PDB entry 5V8L | electron microscopy, 4.30 A resolution (low resolution: residue-level contacts below are approximate; hydrogen-bond / salt-bridge calls are withheld) | chains D and J of the 14 polymer chains in the assembly

== Chain D ==
Name: gp120
Source organism: Human immunodeficiency virus 1
UniProtKB: Q2N0S6 (Q2N0S6_9HIV1); the construct lacks a stretch of the UniProt sequence and is renumbered around it, so the offset changes along the chain: 31-141 = UniProt 30-140; 150-185 = UniProt 141-176; 189-309 = UniProt 188-308; 312-321 = UniProt 309-318; 2 more segments
Sequence (481 residues; numbered 31 to 513 plus 12 insertion-coded residues; 14 numbers in that range are skipped by the numbering (no residue carries them; nothing is unmodelled there); the number before each row is that of its first residue; a row labelled like 185A-185K holds insertion residues (185A, then the next letters in order)):
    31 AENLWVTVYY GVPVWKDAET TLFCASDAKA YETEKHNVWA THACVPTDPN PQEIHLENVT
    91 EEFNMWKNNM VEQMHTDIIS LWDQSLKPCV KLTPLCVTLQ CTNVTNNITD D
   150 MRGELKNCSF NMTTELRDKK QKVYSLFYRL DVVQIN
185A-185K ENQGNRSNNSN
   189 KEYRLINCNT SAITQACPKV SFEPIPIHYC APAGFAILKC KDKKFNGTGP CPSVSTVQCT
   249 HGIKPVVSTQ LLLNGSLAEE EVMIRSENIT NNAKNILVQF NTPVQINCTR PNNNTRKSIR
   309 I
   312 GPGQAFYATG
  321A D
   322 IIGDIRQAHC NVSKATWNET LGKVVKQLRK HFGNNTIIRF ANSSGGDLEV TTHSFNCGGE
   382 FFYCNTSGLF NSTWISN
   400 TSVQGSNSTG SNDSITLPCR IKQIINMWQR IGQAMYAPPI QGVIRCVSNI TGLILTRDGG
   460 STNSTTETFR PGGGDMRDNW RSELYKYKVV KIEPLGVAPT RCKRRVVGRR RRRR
Disordered / not traced: 31, 185B-185K, 400-410, 507-513
Construct notes: conflict Asn332 (Thr330 in Q2N0S6), Cys501 (Ala498 in Q2N0S6); expression tag (509-513)
Cystine bridges: Cys54-Cys74, Cys119-Cys205, Cys126-Cys196, Cys131-Cys157, Cys218-Cys247, Cys228-Cys239, Cys296-Cys331, Cys378-Cys445, Cys385-Cys418
Covalently attached groups: N-acetylglucosamine (NAG) linked to Asn88, Asn133, Asn156, Asn197, Asn234, Asn295, Asn301, Asn332, Asn339, Asn355, Asn363, Asn386, Asn392, Asn448; glycan linked to Asn160, Asn262, Asn276
What the authors report for this chain:
  - post-translational modification sites: Asn156, Asn160
  - binding site for N-acetylglucosamine: Lys171, Tyr173
  - mutagenesis - N156D: abolished binding to PGT145 Fab
  - mutagenesis - N156D, N156K: abolished binding to PGT145 antibody, heavy chain (chain J)
  - mutagenesis - N156D, M161A: decreased stability
  - mutagenesis - N160A, N160K, M161A, T162A, L165A, D167A: decreased binding to PGT145 antibody, heavy chain (chain J)

== Chain J ==
Name: PGT145 antibody, heavy chain
Source organism: Homo sapiens
Notes: fragment: Fab; antibody fragment or engineered binder
Sequence (267 residues; row label = number of the first residue in the row; note: 2 numbers in that range are skipped by the numbering (no residue carries them; nothing is unmodelled there); a row labelled like 52A-52C holds insertion residues (52A, then the next letters in order); numbers below 1 keep their minus sign (Gln-22 is residue -22)):
   -22 QASTMDWIWR ILFLVAAATS AHSQVQLVQS GAEVKKPGSS VKVSCKASGN SFSNHDVHWV
    38 RQATGQGLEW MGWMS
52A-52C HEG
    53 DKTGLAQKFQ GRV
    68 TITRDSGAST VYMEL
82A-82C RGL
    83 TADDTAIYYC LTGSKHRL
100A-100R RDYFLYNEYGPNYEEWGD
   101 YLATLDVWGH GTAVTVSSAS TKGPSVFPLA PSSKSTSGGT AALGCLVKDY FPEPVTVSWN
   161 SGALTSGVHT FPAVLQSSGL YSLSSVVTVP SSSLGTQTYI CNVNHKPSNT KVDKKVEPKS
   221 CD
Disordered / not traced: -22 to 0, 119-222
Cystine bridges: Cys22-Cys92
What the authors report for this chain:
  - binding site for alpha-D-mannopyranose: His52A
  - contacts within the chain: Asp33-Lys97 (salt bridge), His52A-Glu52B, Glu52B-Lys97 (salt bridge), Asp53-Arg99, Arg99-Asp100R, Arg100A-Tyr100F, Asp100B-Tyr101, Tyr100M-Glu100O, Arg100A-Trp100P
  - binding site for N-acetylglucosamine: Tyr100C
  - post-translational modification sites: Tyr100F, Tyr100I (citing earlier work)

== Interface between chain D and chain J ==
Pairs across the interface - 12 pairs, chain D then chain J:
  Lys121(D) with Tyr100I(J)
  Asn160(D) with Tyr100F(J)
  Thr162(D) with Tyr100F(J)
  Arg166(D) with Leu100E(J); Tyr100F(J); Asn100G(J); Glu100H(J)
  Asp167(D) with Phe100D(J); Leu100E(J)
  Lys168(D) with Phe100D(J)
  Lys169(D) with Phe100D(J); Tyr100F(J)
Also at the interface, not in a pair above, chain J (8 interface residues in all): Arg100A, Tyr100C
Interface features reported in the paper:
  - specific contacts: Lys121(D)-Tyr100I(J), Thr162(D)-Tyr100F(J)
  - hot spots on chain D (mutagenesis) - R166A: decreased binding to PGT145 antibody, heavy chain (chain J)

== Summary ==
The interface between chain D and chain J involves 7 residues on one side and 8 on the other. The paper
describes contacts between Lys121(D) and Tyr100I(J) and Thr162(D) and Tyr100F(J). The paper reports a binding
site for N-acetylglucosamine at Lys171(D), Tyr173(D) and Tyr100C(J); N160A, N160K and M161A of chain D, among
others, reduce binding to PGT145 antibody, heavy chain (chain J); 9 substitutions were tested in all.
Here chain D is gp120 (Human immunodeficiency virus 1) and chain J is PGT145 antibody, heavy chain (Homo
sapiens). Entry 5V8L (BG505 SOSIP.664 trimer in complex with broadly neutralizing HIV antibodies 3BNC117 and
PGT145) was determined by electron microscopy together with 5V8M and 5UY3 from the same study.
